Entry 1W9W (X-ray diffraction, 2.10 A resolution); this record covers chain A.

[Chain A]
Name: BH0236 protein
From: Bacillus halodurans
Notes: fragment: cbm, residues 790-925
UniProt: Q9KG76 (Q9KG76); residues 7-142 here correspond to UniProt positions 790-925 (UniProt number = residue number + 783)
Amino-acid sequence (142 residues; row label = number of the first residue in the row):
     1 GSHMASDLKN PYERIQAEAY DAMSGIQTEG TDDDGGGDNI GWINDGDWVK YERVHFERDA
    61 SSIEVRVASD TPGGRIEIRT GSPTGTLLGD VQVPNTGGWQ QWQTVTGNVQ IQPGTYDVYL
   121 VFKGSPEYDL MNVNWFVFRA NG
Unresolved in the structure: 1-6, 141-142
Ion coordination: Na+ site 1: Q16, E18, D38, N134; Na+ site 2: G25, W42, N44, D47
UniProt features mapped onto this chain:
  - binding site ((1,3-beta-D-glucosyl)n): E29, W42, D70, N95, D129, N132

[Summary]
The Na+ site 1 is built by Q16, E18, D38 and N134. The Na+ site 2 is built by G25, W42, N44 and D47. From
UniProt: 6 (1,3-beta-D-glucosyl)n-binding residues.
Chain A is BH0236 protein (Bacillus halodurans); the structure, Structure of a beta-1,3-glucan binding CBM6
from Bacillus halodurans in complex with laminarihexaose, was determined by X-ray diffraction together with
1W9S and 1W9T from the same study.
